9GS5 - chains A and B; structure by electron microscopy, 3.10 A resolution.

== Chain A ==
Protein: Solute carrier family 35 member B1
From: Homo sapiens
UniProt: P78383 (S35B1_HUMAN); numbering as in UniProt (aligned over 1-322)
Chain sequence (329 residues; row label = number of the first residue in the row):
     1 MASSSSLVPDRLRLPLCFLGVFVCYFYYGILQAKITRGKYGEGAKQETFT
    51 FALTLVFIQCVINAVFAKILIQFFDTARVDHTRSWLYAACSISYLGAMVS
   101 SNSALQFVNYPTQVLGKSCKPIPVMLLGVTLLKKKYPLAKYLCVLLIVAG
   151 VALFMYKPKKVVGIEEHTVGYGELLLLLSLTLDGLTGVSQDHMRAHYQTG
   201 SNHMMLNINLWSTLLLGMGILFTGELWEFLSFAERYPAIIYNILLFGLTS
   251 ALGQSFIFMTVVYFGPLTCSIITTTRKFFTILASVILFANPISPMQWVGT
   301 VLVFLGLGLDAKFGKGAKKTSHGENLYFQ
Disordered / not traced: 1-12, 41-46, 159-168, 315-329
Differences from the reference sequence: conflict Ala-33 (Glu in P78383); variant His-81 (Arg in P78383); expression tag (323-329)
Residues lining bound ligands: ADP (adenosine-5'-diphosphate): Tyr-25, Tyr-94, Gln-113, Lys-117, Lys-120, Gln-190, Gln-254, Ile-257, Phe-258, Val-261, Cys-269, Thr-273, Arg-276, Lys-277
From the paper describing this entry:
  - binding site for ADP: Gln-190, Gln-254, Ile-257, Phe-258, Val-261, Cys-269, Arg-276
  - contacts within the chain: Lys-117/Asp-183 (salt bridge)
  - mutagenesis - Q113F: increased stability
  - mutagenesis - Q113F, R194A: increased binding to ATP
  - mutagenesis - Y25A, Q254A, I257E, V261T, T273A: decreased binding to ATP
  - mutagenesis - Q190A, R194A, C269A: unchanged binding to ATP
  - mutagenesis - Y25A, K117A: abolished catalytic activity
  - mutagenesis - Q190A, Q254A, I257E, V261T: decreased catalytic activity
  - mutagenesis - C269A, C269S: unchanged catalytic activity
  - mutagenesis - R194A: increased catalytic activity

== Chain B ==
Protein: Fv-MBP
From: Mus musculus
Chain sequence (612 residues; each row starts with the number of its first residue):
     1 DIVMTQSPASLTVSLGQSVTISCRASENVEYYGTSLMQWYQQKPGQPPKF
    51 LIYGASNIESGVPARFSGSGSGTDFSLNIHPVEEDDIAMYFCQQSRKVPY
   101 TFGSGTKLEIKGSGKIEEGKLVIWINGDKGYNGLAEVGKKFEKDTGIKVT
   151 VEHPDKLEEKFPQVAATGDGPDIIFWAHDRFGGYAQSGLLAEITPDKAFQ
   201 DKLYPFTWDAVRYNGKLIAYPIAVEALSLIYNKDLLPNPPKTWEEIPALD
   251 KELKAKGKSALMFNLQEPYFTWPLIAADGGYAFKYENGKYDIKDVGVDNA
   301 GAKAGLTFLVDLIKNKHMNADTDYSIAEAAFNKGETAMTINGPWAWSNID
   351 TSKVNYGVTVLPTFKGQPSKPFVGVLSAGINAASPNKELAKEFLENYLLT
   401 DEGLEAVNKDKPLGAVALKSYEEELVKDPRIAATMENAQKGEIMPNIPQM
   451 SAFWYAVRTAVINAASGRQTVDEALKDAQTNALGSGEVQLQESGPGLVKP
   501 SQSLSLTCSVTGYSITSDYYWNWIRQFPGNKLEWMAYIRYDGTSDYNPSL
   551 KNRISITRDTSKNQFFLKLNSVATEDTATYYCARAYYYDGINFDYWGQGT
   601 TLTVSSENLYFQ
Disordered / not traced: 114-484
Disulfides: Cys-23/Cys-92, Cys-508/Cys-582

== Interface between chain A and chain B ==
Pairs across the interface - 22 pairs, chain A then chain B:
  Arg-78(A) with Tyr-31(B)
  Val-79(A) with Tyr-537(B); Arg-539(B); Asp-545(B)
  Asp-80(A) with Arg-539(B), hydrogen bond (backbone-side chain)
  His-81(A) with Tyr-520(B), hydrogen bond; Tyr-537(B); Tyr-587(B)
  Arg-83(A) with Asp-518(B), salt bridge; Tyr-540(B)
  Arg-194(A) with Tyr-32(B)
  Ala-195(A) with Thr-34(B); Asp-589(B)
  His-196(A) with Tyr-588(B), hydrogen bond; Asp-589(B), salt bridge
  Tyr-197(A) with Tyr-587(B); Tyr-588(B)
  Gln-198(A) with Tyr-31(B); Thr-34(B); Leu-36(B); Tyr-587(B), hydrogen bond
  Val-262(A) with Tyr-32(B)
Other interface residues (no listed pair), chain A (13 interface residues in all): His-192, Thr-199
Other interface residues (no listed pair), chain B (15 interface residues in all): Tyr-100, Gly-590

== In short ==
13 residues of chain A face 15 of chain B across their interface; the contacts include 4 hydrogen bonds and 2
salt bridges. Polar contacts include Arg-83(A)/Asp-518(B), His-196(A)/Asp-589(B) and Asp-80(A)/Arg-539(B). The
paper reports a binding site for ADP at Gln-190(A), Gln-254(A) and Ile-257(A) among others; Y25A, Q254A and
I257E of chain A, among others, reduce binding to ATP; 11 substitutions were tested in all.
Here chain A is Solute carrier family 35 member B1 (Homo sapiens) and chain B is Fv-MBP (Mus musculus). Entry
9GS5 (Cryo-EM structure of human SLC35B1-E33A variant with ADP in outward facing conformation) was determined
by electron microscopy, deposited together with 9GRY, 9GS3, 9GS7, 9GSL and 9I20.
